Entry 7E1B (X-ray diffraction, 4.59 A resolution (low resolution: residue-level contacts below are approximate; hydrogen-bond / salt-bridge calls are withheld)); this record covers chains A and Y of the 6 polymer chains in the assembly.

# Chain A
Name: DNA-binding response regulator
Source organism: Vibrio parahaemolyticus
UniProt: A0A0L8SKF9 (A0A0L8SKF9_VIBPH); residue numbers follow UniProt; this construct covers 1-220
Chain sequence (220 residues; each row starts with the number of its first residue):
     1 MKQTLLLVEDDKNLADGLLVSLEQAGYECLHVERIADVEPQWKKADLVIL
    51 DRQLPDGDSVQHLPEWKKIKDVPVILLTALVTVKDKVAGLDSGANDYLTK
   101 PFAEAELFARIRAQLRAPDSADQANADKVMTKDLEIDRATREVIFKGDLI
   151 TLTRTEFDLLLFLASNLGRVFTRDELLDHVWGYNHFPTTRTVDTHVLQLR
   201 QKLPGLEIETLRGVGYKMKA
Disordered / not traced: 1, 118-124, 185-187
From the paper describing this entry:
  - mutagenesis - R190A: abolished binding to the 26-nt DNA strand (chain Y)
  - binding site for the 26-nt DNA strand (chain Y): Arg190
  - mutagenesis - T153A, T155A, T191A, H195A, R200A, T210A, R212A, Y216A: decreased binding to the 26-nt DNA strand (chain Y)

# Chain Y
Molecule: 26-nt DNA strand
Source organism: Vibrio parahaemolyticus
Sequence (26 nucleotides; row label = number of the first residue in the row):
     1 CACAATTCTAATTCTTCATCGCTTGT

# Interface between chain A and chain Y
Residue-residue contacts (12; chain A residue first):
  Thr153(A) with DA4(Y)
  Thr155(A) with DA4(Y)
  Thr189(A) with DA5(Y); DT6(Y)
  Arg190(A) with DT6(Y); DT7(Y)
  Thr191(A) with DA5(Y); DT6(Y)
  Thr194(A) with DT6(Y)
  His195(A) with DA5(Y)
  Arg212(A) with DT12(Y); DT13(Y)
Also at the interface, not in a pair above, chain A (10 interface residues in all): Glu156, Trp181

# Summary
10 residues of chain A and 6 residues of chain Y are in contact. From the paper: a binding site for the 26-nt
DNA strand (chain Y) at Arg190(A); T153A, T155A and T191A of chain A, among others, reduce binding to the
26-nt DNA strand (chain Y); 9 substitutions were tested in all.
Chain A is DNA-binding response regulator and chain Y is a 26-nt DNA strand, both from Vibrio
parahaemolyticus; the structure, Crystal structure of VbrR-DNA complex, was determined by X-ray diffraction
(same publication as 7E1D, 7E1F and 7E1H).
